PDB entry 4OLB | X-ray diffraction, 2.90 A resolution | chains A and B

# Chain A
Protein: Protein argonaute-2
From: Homo sapiens
Notes: EC 3.1.26.-
UniProtKB: Q9UKV8 (AGO2_HUMAN); numbering as in UniProt (aligned over 1-859)
Chain sequence (859 residues; row label = number of the first residue in the row):
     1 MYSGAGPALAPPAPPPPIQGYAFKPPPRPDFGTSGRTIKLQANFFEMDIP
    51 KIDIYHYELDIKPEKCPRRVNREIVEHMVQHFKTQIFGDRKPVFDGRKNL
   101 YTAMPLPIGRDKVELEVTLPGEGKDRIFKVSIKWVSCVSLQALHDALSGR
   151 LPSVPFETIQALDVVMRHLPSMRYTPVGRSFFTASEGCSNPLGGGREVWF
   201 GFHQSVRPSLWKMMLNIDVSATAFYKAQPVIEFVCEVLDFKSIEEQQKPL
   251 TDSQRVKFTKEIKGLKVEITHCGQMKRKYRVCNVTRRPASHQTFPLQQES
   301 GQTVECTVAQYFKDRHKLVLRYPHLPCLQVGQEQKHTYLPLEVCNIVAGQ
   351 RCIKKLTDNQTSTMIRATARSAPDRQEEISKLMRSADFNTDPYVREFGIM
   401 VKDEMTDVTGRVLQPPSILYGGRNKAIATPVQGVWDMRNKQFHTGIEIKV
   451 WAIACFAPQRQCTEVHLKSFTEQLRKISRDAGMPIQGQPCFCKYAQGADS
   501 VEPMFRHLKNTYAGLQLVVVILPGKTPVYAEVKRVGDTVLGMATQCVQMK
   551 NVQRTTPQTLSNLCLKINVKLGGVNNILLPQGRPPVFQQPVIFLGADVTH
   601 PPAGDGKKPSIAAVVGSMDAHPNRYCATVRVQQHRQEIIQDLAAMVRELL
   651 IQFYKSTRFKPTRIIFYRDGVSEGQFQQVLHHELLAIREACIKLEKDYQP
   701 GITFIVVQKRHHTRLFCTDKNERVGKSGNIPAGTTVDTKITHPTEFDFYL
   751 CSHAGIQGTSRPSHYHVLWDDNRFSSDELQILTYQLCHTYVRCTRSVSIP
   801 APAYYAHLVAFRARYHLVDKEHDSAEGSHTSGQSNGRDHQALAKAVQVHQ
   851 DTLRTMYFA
Not modelled in the structure: 1-21, 120-125, 152-153, 186-188, 245-246, 272-275, 334-335, 603-606, 819-839
Construct notes: engineered mutation Asp-387 (Ser in Q9UKV8)
Curated features (UniProtKB/Swiss-Prot):
  - region: Tyr-311 to His-316 (Interaction with guide RNA), Phe-587 to Pro-590 (Interaction with GW182 family members), Leu-650 to Lys-660 (Interaction with GW182 family members), Lys-709, Arg-710 (Interaction with guide RNA), His-753 to Arg-761 (Interaction with guide RNA), Tyr-790 to Arg-812 (Interaction with guide RNA)
  - binding site (a divalent metal cation): Asp-597, Asp-669, His-807
  - modified residue: Tyr-2 (3'-nitrotyrosine), Pro-700 (4-hydroxyproline), Ser-824 (Phosphoserine), Ser-828 (Phosphoserine), Ser-831 (Phosphoserine), Ser-834 (Phosphoserine)
  - natural variant: Leu-192 (L192P: In LESKRES), Gly-201 (G201C: In LESKRES; G201V: In LESKRES), His-203 (H203Q: In LESKRES), Thr-357 (T357M: In LESKRES), Met-364 (M364T: In LESKRES), Ala-367 (A367P: In LESKRES), Gly-573 (G573S: In LESKRES), Gly-733 (G733R: In LESKRES), Cys-751 (C751Y: In LESKRES), Ser-760 (S760R: In LESKRES)
  - mutagenesis: Leu-140 (L140W: No effect), Phe-470 (F470V: No effect on miRNA-binding or target mRNA cleavage. Abrogates binding to the 7-methylguanosine cap of mRNA and prevents inhibition of translation. Abolishes interaction with TNRC6C ...), Phe-505 (F505V: No effect on miRNA-binding or target mRNA cleavage. Abrogates binding to the 7-methylguanosine cap of mRNA and prevents inhibition of translation and abolishes interaction with TNRC6C ...), Lys-533 (K533A: Impairs RNA cleavage), Gln-545 (Q545A: Impairs RNA cleavage), Lys-570 (K570A: Impairs RNA cleavage), Asp-597 (D597A: Abrogates RNA cleavage but does not affect binding to siRNA or translational repression), Gln-633 (Q633A: No effect; Q633R: Abrogates RNA cleavage. Binds siRNA), His-634 (H634P/A: Abrogates RNA cleavage. Binds siRNA), Asp-669 (D669A: Abrogates RNA cleavage but does not affect binding to siRNA), Glu-673 (E673A: Impairs RNA cleavage; E673G: No effect on RNA cleavage), Phe-676 (F676A/I/M/R/Y: Impairs RNA cleavage; F676V: Abrogates RNA cleavage), 6 further mutagenesis entries in UniProt
Ligand contacts:
  - tryptophan (TRP), molecule 1: Phe-587, Gln-588, Gln-589, Pro-590, Val-591, Asp-619, Ala-620, Phe-653, Phe-659
  - tryptophan (TRP), molecule 2: Leu-650, Ile-651, Tyr-654, Lys-660, Pro-661, Leu-694, Glu-695, Tyr-698

# Chain B
Molecule: 10-nt RNA strand
From: Homo sapiens
Sequence (10 nucleotides; numbered 1 to 21; 11 numbers in that range are skipped by the numbering (no residue carries them; nothing is unmodelled there); the number before each row is that of its first residue):
     1 AAAAAAAAA
    21 U

# Interface between chain A and chain B
Contacting residue pairs (70; chain A residue first):
  Ser-220(A) with A8(B), hydrogen bond to the phosphate
  Ala-221(A) with A7(B), hydrogen bond to the sugar; A8(B), phosphate contact
  Thr-222(A) with A9(B), phosphate contact
  His-271(A) with U21(B), salt bridge to the phosphate
  Phe-294(A) with U21(B), base contact
  Tyr-311(A) with U21(B), hydrogen bond to the phosphate
  Phe-312(A) with U21(B), phosphate contact
  His-316(A) with U21(B), salt bridge to the phosphate
  His-336(A) with U21(B), hydrogen bond to the sugar
  Thr-337(A) with U21(B), sugar contact
  Tyr-338(A) with U21(B), hydrogen bond to the sugar
  Leu-339(A) with U21(B), sugar contact
  Arg-351(A) with A9(B), salt bridge to the phosphate
  Thr-361(A) with A7(B), base contact
  Met-364(A) with A7(B), sugar contact
  Ile-365(A) with A6(B), base contact; A7(B), base contact
  Thr-368(A) with A7(B), hydrogen bond to the sugar
  Ala-369(A) with A6(B), sugar contact
  Arg-375(A) with A7(B), salt bridge to the phosphate
  Leu-522(A) with A1(B), base contact
  Gly-524(A) with A1(B), base contact
  Lys-525(A) with A1(B), base contact
  Thr-526(A) with A1(B), hydrogen bond to the base
  Tyr-529(A) with A1(B), stacking on the base
  Lys-533(A) with A1(B), salt bridge to the phosphate
  Thr-544(A) with A1(B), phosphate contact
  Gln-545(A) with A1(B), hydrogen bond to the phosphate
  Cys-546(A) with A1(B), hydrogen bond to the phosphate; A2(B), sugar contact
  Val-547(A) with A2(B), phosphate contact
  Gln-548(A) with A1(B), hydrogen bond to the sugar; A2(B), hydrogen bond to the phosphate
  Asn-551(A) with A2(B), hydrogen bond to the phosphate
  Thr-559(A) with A2(B), base contact
  Asn-562(A) with A2(B), hydrogen bond to the sugar
  Leu-563(A) with A2(B), sugar contact
  Lys-566(A) with A1(B), salt bridge to the phosphate; A2(B), hydrogen bond to the phosphate; A3(B), salt bridge to the phosphate
  Lys-570(A) with A1(B), salt bridge to the phosphate
  Lys-709(A) with A6(B), salt bridge to the phosphate
  His-712(A) with A8(B), salt bridge to the phosphate
  Arg-714(A) with A7(B), salt bridge to the phosphate
  His-753(A) with A5(B), hydrogen bond to the phosphate; A6(B), salt bridge to the phosphate
  Ile-756(A) with A4(B), base contact; A5(B), hydrogen bond to the sugar
  Gln-757(A) with A5(B), hydrogen bond to the sugar; A6(B), sugar contact
  Thr-759(A) with A6(B), sugar contact; A7(B), phosphate contact
  Ser-760(A) with A6(B), phosphate contact
  Arg-761(A) with A6(B), hydrogen bond to the phosphate; A7(B), salt bridge to the phosphate; A8(B), salt bridge to the phosphate
  Tyr-790(A) with A4(B), hydrogen bond to the phosphate
  Arg-792(A) with A3(B), salt bridge to the phosphate; A4(B), salt bridge to the phosphate
  Cys-793(A) with A3(B), sugar contact; A4(B), sugar contact
  Arg-795(A) with A4(B), sugar contact
  Val-797(A) with A4(B), phosphate contact; A5(B), phosphate contact
  Ser-798(A) with A5(B), hydrogen bond to the phosphate
  Tyr-804(A) with A4(B), phosphate contact; A5(B), hydrogen bond to the phosphate
  Arg-812(A) with A1(B), salt bridge to the phosphate
  Tyr-815(A) with A1(B), base contact
Other interface residues (no listed pair), chain A (60 interface residues in all): Val-219, Pro-295, Val-308, Ala-754, Gly-755, Gly-758

# In short
Chain A and chain B form an interface of 60 and 10 residues respectively, with 21 hydrogen bonds, 17 salt
bridges and 1 aromatic stacking contact. Polar contacts include Thr-526(A)/A1(B), Ala-221(A)/A7(B) and
His-336(A)/U21(B). Chain A binds tryptophan.
Chain A is Protein argonaute-2 and chain B is a 10-nt RNA strand, both from Homo sapiens; the structure,
Crystal Structure of Human Argonaute2 Bound to Tryptophan, was determined by X-ray diffraction together with
4OLA from the same study.
